Entry 4JTV (X-ray diffraction, 3.00 A resolution); this record covers chains C and D of the 6 polymer chains in the assembly.

[Chain C]
Protein: Hemagglutinin
Source organism: Influenza A virus
Reference sequence: C3W5S1 (C3W5S1_I09A0); residues 7-327 here correspond to UniProt positions 18-338 (UniProt number = residue number + 11)
Sequence (321 residues; each row starts with the number of its first residue):
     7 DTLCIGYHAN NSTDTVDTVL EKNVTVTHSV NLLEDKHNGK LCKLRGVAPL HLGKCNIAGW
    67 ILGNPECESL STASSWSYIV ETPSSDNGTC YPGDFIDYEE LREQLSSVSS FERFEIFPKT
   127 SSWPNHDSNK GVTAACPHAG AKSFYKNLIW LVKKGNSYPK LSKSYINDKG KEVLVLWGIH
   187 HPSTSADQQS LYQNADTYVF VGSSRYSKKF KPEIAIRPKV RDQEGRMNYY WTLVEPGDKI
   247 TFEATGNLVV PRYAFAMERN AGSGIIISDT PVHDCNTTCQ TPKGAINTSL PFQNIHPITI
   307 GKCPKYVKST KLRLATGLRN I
Cystine bridges: Cys48-Cys281, Cys61-Cys73, Cys96-Cys142, Cys285-Cys309
Glycans and other covalent adducts: N-acetylglucosamine (NAG) linked to Asn93

[Chain D]
Protein: Hemagglutinin
Source organism: Influenza A virus
Reference sequence: C3W5S1 (C3W5S1_I09A0); residues 1-162 here correspond to UniProt positions 345-506 (UniProt number = residue number + 344)
Sequence (162 residues; row label = number of the first residue in the row):
     1 GLFGAIAGFI EGGWTGMVDG WYGYHHQNEQ GSGYAADLKS TQNAIDEITN KVNSVIEKMN
    61 TQFTAVGKEF NHLEKRIENL NKKVDDGFLD IWTYNAELLV LLENERTLDY HDSNVKNLYE
   121 KVRSQLKNNA KEIGNGCFEF YHKCDNTCME SVKNGTYDYP KY
Cystine bridges: Cys144-Cys148

[Chain C / chain D interface]
Pairs across the interface - 119 pairs, chain C then chain D:
  Asp7(C) - Gln27(D)
  Asp7(C) - Asn28(D)
  Asp7(C) - Glu29(D)
  Asp7(C) - Phe140(D)  hydrogen bond (backbone-backbone)
  Asp7(C) - Lys143(D)
  Asp7(C) - Cys144(D)  hydrogen bond (side chain-backbone)
  Thr8(C) - His26(D)
  Thr8(C) - Gln27(D)  hydrogen bond (backbone-backbone)
  Thr8(C) - Phe138(D)
  Thr8(C) - Glu139(D)
  Thr8(C) - Met149(D)
  Leu9(C) - His25(D)
  Leu9(C) - His26(D)
  Leu9(C) - Cys137(D)
  Leu9(C) - Phe138(D)  hydrogen bond (backbone-backbone)
  Cys10(C) - Trp14(D)
  Cys10(C) - Tyr24(D)
  Cys10(C) - His25(D)  hydrogen bond (backbone-backbone)
  Cys10(C) - Asn135(D)
  Cys10(C) - Gly136(D)  hydrogen bond (side chain-backbone)
  Cys10(C) - Cys137(D)  hydrogen bond
  Ile11(C) - Ile10(D)
  Ile11(C) - Trp14(D)
  Ile11(C) - Gly23(D)
  Ile11(C) - Tyr24(D)  hydrophobic
  Ile11(C) - Leu118(D)  hydrophobic
  Ile11(C) - Val122(D)  hydrophobic
  Ile11(C) - Gly136(D)  hydrogen bond (backbone-backbone)
  Gly12(C) - Trp14(D)
  Gly12(C) - Tyr22(D)
  Gly12(C) - Gly23(D)  hydrogen bond (backbone-backbone)
  Tyr13(C) - Ile6(D)  hydrophobic
  Tyr13(C) - Ala7(D)  hydrogen bond (side chain-backbone)
  Tyr13(C) - Ile10(D)  hydrogen bond (side chain-backbone)
  Tyr13(C) - Glu11(D)  hydrogen bond (side chain-backbone)
  Tyr13(C) - Gly12(D)  hydrogen bond (side chain-backbone)
  Tyr13(C) - Gly13(D)
  Tyr13(C) - Trp14(D)  hydrogen bond (backbone-backbone)
  Tyr13(C) - Met17(D)
  Tyr13(C) - Trp21(D)
  Tyr13(C) - Tyr22(D)  hydrophobic
  Tyr13(C) - Val115(D)  hydrophobic
  His14(C) - Met17(D)  hydrogen bond (side chain-backbone)
  His14(C) - Val18(D)
  His14(C) - Gly20(D)  hydrogen bond (side chain-backbone)
  His14(C) - Trp21(D)  hydrogen bond (backbone-backbone)
  Ala15(C) - Trp14(D)
  Ala15(C) - Thr15(D)
  Val22(C) - Asn104(D)
  Asp23(C) - Val100(D)
  Asp23(C) - Leu101(D)
  Asp23(C) - Asn104(D)  hydrogen bond (backbone-side chain)
  Thr24(C) - Leu101(D)
  Thr24(C) - Asn104(D)
  Thr24(C) - Glu105(D)  hydrogen bond
  Val25(C) - Leu101(D)  hydrogen bond (backbone-backbone)
  Val25(C) - Leu102(D)  hydrophobic
  Leu26(C) - Glu105(D)
  Val30(C) - Leu108(D)  hydrophobic
  Thr33(C) - Trp21(D)
  His34(C) - Trp21(D)  hydrogen bond
  Val36(C) - Val52(D)  hydrophobic
  Leu38(C) - Val55(D)  hydrophobic
  Leu38(C) - Ile56(D)  hydrophobic
  Glu105(C) - Asn71(D)
  Arg108(C) - Glu69(D)  salt bridge
  Glu109(C) - Lys68(D)  salt bridge
  Gly268(C) - Phe63(D)
  Ser269(C) - Ala65(D)
  Gly270(C) - Ala65(D)
  Ile271(C) - Glu69(D)
  Ser295(C) - Ile56(D)
  Pro297(C) - Val55(D)
  Pro297(C) - Ile56(D)  hydrophobic
  Pro297(C) - Met59(D)  hydrophobic
  Phe298(C) - Trp92(D)  hydrophobic
  Phe298(C) - Ala96(D)  hydrophobic
  Pro303(C) - Val66(D)
  Thr305(C) - Thr64(D)
  Thr305(C) - Ala65(D)
  Thr305(C) - Val66(D)  hydrogen bond (backbone-backbone)
  Ile306(C) - Thr64(D)
  Gly307(C) - Gln62(D)
  Gly307(C) - Phe63(D)
  Gly307(C) - Thr64(D)  hydrogen bond (backbone-backbone)
  Lys308(C) - Asn60(D)  hydrogen bond
  Lys308(C) - Thr61(D)  hydrogen bond (side chain-backbone)
  Lys308(C) - Gln62(D)
  Lys308(C) - Phe63(D)
  Cys309(C) - Thr61(D)  hydrogen bond (backbone-side chain)
  Lys311(C) - Met59(D)
  Lys311(C) - Thr61(D)
  Lys311(C) - Trp92(D)
  Tyr312(C) - Leu89(D)  hydrophobic
  Val313(C) - Leu89(D)  hydrophobic
  Val313(C) - Trp92(D)
  Val313(C) - Thr93(D)
  Lys314(C) - Leu89(D)
  Lys314(C) - Asp90(D)  salt bridge
  Lys314(C) - Thr93(D)  hydrogen bond (backbone-side chain)
  Ser315(C) - Glu97(D)  hydrogen bond
  Leu318(C) - Ala96(D)  hydrophobic
  Leu318(C) - Glu97(D)
  Arg319(C) - Val100(D)
  Arg319(C) - Asn104(D)  hydrogen bond (backbone-side chain)
  Leu320(C) - Val100(D)  hydrophobic
  Leu320(C) - Asn104(D)
  Ala321(C) - Asn104(D)  hydrogen bond (backbone-side chain)
  Ala321(C) - Thr107(D)
  Thr322(C) - Trp21(D)
  Thr322(C) - Ile48(D)
  Thr322(C) - Val52(D)
  Thr322(C) - His111(D)  hydrogen bond (backbone-side chain)
  Gly323(C) - Trp21(D)
  Gly323(C) - Thr107(D)
  Gly323(C) - His111(D)  hydrogen bond (backbone-side chain)
  Leu324(C) - Trp21(D)
  Leu324(C) - His111(D)
  Ile327(C) - Gly13(D)
Interface residues without a listed pair, chain C (55 interface residues in all): Val32, Leu50, Ile273, Leu296, Ile304, Lys317, Arg325
Interface residues without a listed pair, chain D (63 interface residues in all): Gly67, Phe70

[Summary]
55 residues of chain C face 63 of chain D across their interface; the contacts include 32 hydrogen bonds and 3
salt bridges. Polar contacts include Arg108(C)-Glu69(D), Glu109(C)-Lys68(D) and Lys314(C)-Asp90(D). Covalently
linked N-acetylglucosamine: at Asn93(C).
Here chain C is Hemagglutinin and chain D is Hemagglutinin, both from Influenza A virus. Entry 4JTV (Crystal
structure of 2009 pandemic influenza virus hemagglutinin complexed with human receptor analogue LSTc) was
determined by X-ray diffraction (same publication as 4JTX, 4JU0, 4JUG, 4JUH and 4JUJ).
